PDB entry 6HTP | X-ray diffraction, 3.00 A resolution | chains N and a of the 28 polymer chains in the assembly

# Chain N
Name: Proteasome subunit beta type-1
From: Saccharomyces cerevisiae (strain ATCC 204508 / S288c)
Notes: EC 3.4.25.1
UniProt: P38624 (PSB1_YEAST); residues 1-196 here correspond to UniProt positions 20-215 (UniProt number = residue number + 19)
Amino-acid sequence (196 residues; each row starts with the number of its first residue):
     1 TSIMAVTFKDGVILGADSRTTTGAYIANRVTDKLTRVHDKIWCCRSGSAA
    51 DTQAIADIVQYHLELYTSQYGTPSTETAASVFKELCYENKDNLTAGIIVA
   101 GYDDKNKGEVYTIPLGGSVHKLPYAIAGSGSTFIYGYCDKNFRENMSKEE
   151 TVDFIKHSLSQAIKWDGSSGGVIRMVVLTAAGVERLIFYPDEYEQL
Bound ions: Mg2+: Ile163, Ser169
Curated features (UniProtKB/Swiss-Prot):
  - active site: Thr1 (Nucleophile)

# Chain a
Name: Proteasome subunit beta type-7
From: Saccharomyces cerevisiae (strain ATCC 204508 / S288c)
Notes: EC 3.4.25.1
UniProt: P30657 (PSB7_YEAST); residues -12 to 233 here correspond to UniProt positions 21-266 (UniProt number = residue number + 33)
Amino-acid sequence (246 residues; row label = number of the first residue in the row; numbers below 1 keep their minus sign (Thr-12 is residue -12)):
   -12 TQIANAGASPMVNTQQPIVTGTSVISMKYDNGVIIAADNLGSYGSLLRFN
    38 GVERLIPVGDNTVVGISGDISDMQHIERLLKDLVTENAYDNPLADAEEAL
    88 EPSYIFEYLATVMYQRRSKMNPLWNAIIVAGVQSNGDQFLRYVNLLGVTY
   138 SSPTLATGFGAHMANPLLRKVVDRESDIPKTTVQVAEEAIVNAMRVLYYR
   188 DARSSRNFSLAIIDKNTGLTFKKNLQVENMKWDFAKDIKGYGTQKI
Disordered / not traced: -12 to 0, 225-233

# Chain N / chain a interface
Contacting residue pairs - 45 pairs, chain N then chain a:
  Arg19(N) with Ala189(a)
  Thr21(N) with Ala189(a)
  Ala24(N) with Phe146(a); Arg187(a); Asp188(a); Ala189(a), hydrogen bond (backbone-backbone); Arg190(a)
  Tyr25(N) with Phe146(a), hydrophobic; Arg187(a)
  Ile26(N) with Tyr186(a); Arg187(a), hydrogen bond (backbone-backbone); Asp188(a); Ala189(a)
  Ala27(N) with Arg187(a), hydrogen bond (backbone-side chain)
  Asn28(N) with Arg187(a)
  Arg29(N) with Tyr186(a); Arg187(a); Lys218(a), hydrogen bond (side chain-backbone); Trp219(a); Phe221(a)
  Val30(N) with Trp219(a), hydrophobic; Phe221(a), hydrophobic; Ala222(a), hydrophobic
  Phe133(N) with Leu33(a), hydrophobic
  Lys164(N) with Leu34(a)
  Trp165(N) with Ser32(a); Leu33(a); Leu34(a), hydrogen bond (backbone-backbone); Arg35(a)
  Asp166(N) with Ser32(a)
  Gly167(N) with Ser32(a), hydrogen bond (backbone-backbone); Leu34(a); Ala189(a)
  Ser168(N) with Ser32(a)
  Gly171(N) with Trp219(a)
  Val172(N) with Trp219(a), hydrophobic
  Arg174(N) with Ala222(a), hydrogen bond (side chain-backbone)
  Ile187(N) with Ala222(a), hydrophobic; Lys223(a)
  Tyr189(N) with Trp219(a), hydrophobic; Lys223(a)
  Pro190(N) with Trp219(a)
  Asp191(N) with Arg193(a), salt bridge
  Glu194(N) with Tyr185(a), hydrogen bond; Arg193(a), salt bridge
Interface residues without a listed pair, chain N (25 interface residues in all): Ser18, Ile163
Interface residues without a listed pair, chain a (21 interface residues in all): Asn37, Met150, Met217, Asp220

# Summary
25 residues of chain N and 21 residues of chain a are in contact; the contacts include 8 hydrogen bonds and 2
salt bridges. Among the polar pairs are Asp191(N)-Arg193(a), Glu194(N)-Arg193(a) and Ala27(N)-Arg187(a).
UniProt lists active-site residue Thr1(N) on chain N.
Here chain N is Proteasome subunit beta type-1 and chain a is Proteasome subunit beta type-7, both from
Saccharomyces cerevisiae (strain ATCC 204508 / S288c). Entry 6HTP (Yeast 20S proteasome with human beta2c
(S171G) in complex with 7) was determined by X-ray diffraction (same publication as 6HTB, 6HTC, 6HTD, 6HTR,
6HUB, 6HUC and 30 further entries).
